5Y5Z - chains S and T of the 26 polymer chains in the assembly; structure by electron microscopy, 6.70 A resolution (low resolution: residue-level contacts below are approximate; hydrogen-bond / salt-bridge calls are withheld).

Chain S (and T):
Name: V-type ATP synthase, subunit K
Organism: Thermus thermophilus HB8
Notes: chain T of this document is another copy of the same molecule, construct and numbering; everything in this record applies to it too
Reference sequence: Q5SIT7 (Q5SIT7_THET8); residues -18 to 80 here correspond to UniProt positions 1-99 (UniProt number = residue number + 19)
Chain sequence (99 residues; each row starts with the number of its first residue; numbers below 1 keep their minus sign (Met-18 is residue -18)):
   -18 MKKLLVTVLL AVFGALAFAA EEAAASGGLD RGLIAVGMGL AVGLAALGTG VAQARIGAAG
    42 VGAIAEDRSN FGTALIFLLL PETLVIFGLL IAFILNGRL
Disordered / not traced: -18 to 4

Interface between chain S and chain T:
Contacting residue pairs (14):
  Leu14(S) - Gly13(T)
  Gly18(S) - Val17(T)
  Gly18(S) - Gly20(T)
  Leu21(S) - Gly24(T)
  Ala22(S) - Gly24(T)
  Leu25(S) - Leu28(T)
  Gly29(S) - Gly31(T)
  Ala33(S) - Gly31(T)
  Ala33(S) - Ala35(T)
  Arg36(S) - Ala35(T)
  Arg36(S) - Ala39(T)
  Ile37(S) - Ala35(T)
  Ile37(S) - Gly38(T)
  Ile37(S) - Ala39(T)
Other interface residues (no listed pair), chain S (14 interface residues in all): Asp11, Ile15, Ala26, Val32, Ala40
Other interface residues (no listed pair), chain T (12 interface residues in all): Ala16, Ala27, Val32

Overview:
14 residues of chain S and 12 residues of chain T are in contact.
Both chains are V-type ATP synthase, subunit K (Thermus thermophilus HB8). Entry 5Y5Z (V/A-type
ATPase/synthase from Thermus thermophilus, rotational state 2) was determined by electron microscopy (same
publication as 5Y5Y, 5Y5X and 5Y60).
